PDB entry 7LUC | electron microscopy, 3.21 A resolution | chains B and L of the 15 polymer chains in the assembly

== Chain B ==
Protein: Fusion glycoprotein F0
Source organism: Respiratory syncytial virus
UniProt: C3UPB8 (C3UPB8_9MONO); numbering as in UniProt (aligned over 26-513)
Chain sequence (527 residues; numbered 26 to 552; the number before each row is that of its first residue):
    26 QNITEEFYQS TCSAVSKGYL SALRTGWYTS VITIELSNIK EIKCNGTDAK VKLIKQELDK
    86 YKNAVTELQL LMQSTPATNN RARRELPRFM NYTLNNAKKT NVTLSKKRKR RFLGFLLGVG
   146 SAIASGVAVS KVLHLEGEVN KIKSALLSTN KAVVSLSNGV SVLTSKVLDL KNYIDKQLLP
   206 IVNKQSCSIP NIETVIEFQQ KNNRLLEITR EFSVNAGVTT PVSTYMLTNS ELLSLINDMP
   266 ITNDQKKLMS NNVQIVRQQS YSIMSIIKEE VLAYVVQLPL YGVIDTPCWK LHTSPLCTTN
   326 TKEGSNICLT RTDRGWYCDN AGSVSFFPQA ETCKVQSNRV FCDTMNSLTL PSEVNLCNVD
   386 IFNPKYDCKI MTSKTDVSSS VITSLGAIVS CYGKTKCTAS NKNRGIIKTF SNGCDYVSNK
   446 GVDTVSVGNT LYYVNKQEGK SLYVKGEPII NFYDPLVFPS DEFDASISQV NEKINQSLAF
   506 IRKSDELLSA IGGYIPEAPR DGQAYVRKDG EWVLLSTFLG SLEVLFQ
Disordered / not traced: 98-136, 514-552
Disulfide bonds: Cys37-Cys439, Cys69-Cys212, Cys313-Cys343, Cys322-Cys333, Cys358-Cys367, Cys382-Cys393, Cys416-Cys422
Sequence notes: conflict Glu66 (Lys in C3UPB8), Val76 (Ile in C3UPB8); engineered mutation Ile67 (Asn in C3UPB8), Pro215 (Ser in C3UPB8); expression tag (514-552)

== Chain L ==
Protein: 32.4K Fab Heavy chain
Source organism: Homo sapiens
Notes: antibody fragment or engineered binder
Chain sequence (129 residues; each row starts with the number of its first residue; a row labelled like 82A-82C holds insertion residues (82A, then the next letters in order)):
     1 EVQLVQSGAE VKKPGESLKI SCKGSADSFT NHWIGWVRQT PGKGLEWMGM IY
   52A P
    53 GDSDTRYSPS FQGQVTLSVD KSVTTVYLQW
82A-82C NSL
    83 KASDTAIYYC ARQVGGVV
100A-100L VAEPPPYYYYGM
   101 DAWGQGTTVT VSS
Disulfide bonds: Cys22-Cys92

== Chain B / chain L interface ==
Pairs across the interface (31; chain B residue first):
  Asn63(B) with Ala100B(L); Glu100C(L), hydrogen bond
  Ile64(B) with Val100(L), hydrophobic; Val100A(L); Ala100B(L), hydrophobic
  Lys65(B) with Val100A(L), hydrogen bond (backbone-backbone)
  Glu66(B) with Val99(L); Val100(L); Val100A(L)
  Ile67(B) with Val100(L), hydrophobic
  Lys68(B) with Trp33(L); Tyr52(L), hydrogen bond (backbone-side chain); Val99(L), hydrogen bond (backbone-backbone)
  Cys69(B) with Asn31(L); Val99(L)
  Asn70(B) with Asn31(L), hydrogen bond (backbone-side chain)
  Gly71(B) with Asn31(L)
  Asp200(B) with Tyr100H(L), hydrogen bond (backbone-side chain)
  Leu204(B) with Val100(L); Tyr100H(L), hydrophobic
  Pro205(B) with Tyr100J(L)
  Asn208(B) with Gly97(L), hydrogen bond (backbone-backbone); Val99(L), hydrogen bond (side chain-backbone); Val100(L), hydrogen bond (side chain-backbone); Tyr100H(L); Tyr100J(L)
  Lys209(B) with Tyr100J(L)
  Ser211(B) with Asn31(L), hydrogen bond (side chain-backbone); His32(L)
  Cys212(B) with Val99(L), hydrophobic
  Glu295(B) with Glu100C(L)
Other interface residues (no listed pair), chain B (18 interface residues in all): Leu83
Other interface residues (no listed pair), chain L (16 interface residues in all): Asp54, Asp56, Val96, Gly98

== Overview ==
18 residues of chain B and 16 residues of chain L are in contact, with 10 hydrogen bonds. Polar pairs include
Asn63(B)-Glu100C(L), Lys68(B)-Tyr52(L) and Asn70(B)-Asn31(L).
Here chain B is Fusion glycoprotein F0 (Respiratory syncytial virus) and chain L is 32.4K Fab Heavy chain
(Homo sapiens). Entry 7LUC (Cryo-EM structure of RSV preF bound by Fabs 32.4K and 01.4B) was determined by
electron microscopy (same publication as 7LUD and 7LUE).
